9JTU - chains A and F of the 10 polymer chains in the assembly; structure by electron microscopy, 3.43 A resolution.

# Chain A
Molecule: V(D)J recombination-activating protein 1
From: Mus musculus
Notes: EC 3.1.-.-, 2.3.2.27
Reference sequence: P15919 (RAG1_MOUSE); residue numbers follow UniProt; this construct covers 1-1040
Sequence (1040 residues; each row starts with the number of its first residue):
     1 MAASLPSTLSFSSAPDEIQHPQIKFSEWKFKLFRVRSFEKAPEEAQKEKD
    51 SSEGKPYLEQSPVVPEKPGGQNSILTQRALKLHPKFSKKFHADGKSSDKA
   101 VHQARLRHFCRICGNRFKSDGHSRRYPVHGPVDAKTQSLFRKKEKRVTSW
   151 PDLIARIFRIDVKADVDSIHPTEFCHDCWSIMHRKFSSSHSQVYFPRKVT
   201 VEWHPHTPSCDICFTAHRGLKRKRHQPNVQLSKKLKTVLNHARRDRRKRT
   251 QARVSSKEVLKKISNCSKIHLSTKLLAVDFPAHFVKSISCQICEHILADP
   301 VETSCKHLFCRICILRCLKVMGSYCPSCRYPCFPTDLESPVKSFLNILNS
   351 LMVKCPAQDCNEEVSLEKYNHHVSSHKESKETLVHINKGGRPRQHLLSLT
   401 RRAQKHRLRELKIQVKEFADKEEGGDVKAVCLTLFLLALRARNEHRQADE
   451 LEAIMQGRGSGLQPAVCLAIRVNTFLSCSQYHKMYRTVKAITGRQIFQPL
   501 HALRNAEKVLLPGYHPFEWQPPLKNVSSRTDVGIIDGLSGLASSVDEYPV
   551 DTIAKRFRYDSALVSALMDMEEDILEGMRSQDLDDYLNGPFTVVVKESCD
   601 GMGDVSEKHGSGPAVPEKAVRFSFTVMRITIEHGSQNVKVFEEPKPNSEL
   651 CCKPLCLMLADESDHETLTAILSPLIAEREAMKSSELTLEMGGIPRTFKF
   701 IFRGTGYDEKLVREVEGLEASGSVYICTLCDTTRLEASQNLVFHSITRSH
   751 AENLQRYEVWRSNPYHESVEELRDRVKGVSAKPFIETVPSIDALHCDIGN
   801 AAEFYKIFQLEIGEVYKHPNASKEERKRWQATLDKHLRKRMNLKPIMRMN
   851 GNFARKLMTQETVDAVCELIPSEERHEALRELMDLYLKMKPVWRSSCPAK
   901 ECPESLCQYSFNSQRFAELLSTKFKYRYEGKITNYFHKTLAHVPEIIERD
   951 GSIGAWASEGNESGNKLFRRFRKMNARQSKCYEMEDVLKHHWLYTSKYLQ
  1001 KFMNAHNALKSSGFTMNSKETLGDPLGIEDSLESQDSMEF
Not modelled in the structure: 1-390, 1009-1040
Curated features (UniProtKB/Swiss-Prot):
  - zinc finger: Cys290 to Arg329 (RING-type), Leu351 to Lys380 (RAG1-type)
  - DNA-binding region: Gly389 to Gln456 (NBD)
  - binding site (Zn(2+)): Cys266, His270, Cys290, Cys293, His295, Cys305, His307, Cys310, Cys313, Cys325, Cys328, Cys355, Cys360, His372, His376
  - binding site (a divalent metal cation): Asp600, Asp708, Glu962
  - site: Trp893 (Essential for DNA hairpin formation, participates in base-stacking interactions near the cleavage site)
  - cross-link: Lys233 (Glycyl lysine isopeptide (Lys-Gly) (interchain with G-Cter in ubiquitin))
Ion coordination: Ca2+ near Asp600 (its only coordinating residue here); Zn2+: Cys727, Cys730, His937, His942

# Chain F
Molecule: 30-nt DNA strand
Sequence (30 nucleotides; row label = number of the first residue in the row):
     1 CGGGTTTTTGTTAAGGGCTGTATCACTGTG

# Chain A / chain F interface
Pairs across the interface (15):
  Asn443(A) - DG16(F)  base contact
  Asn443(A) - DG17(F)  sugar contact
  Leu794(A) - DG30(F)  base contact
  Asn850(A) - DG30(F)  base contact
  Gly851(A) - DG30(F)  hydrogen bond to the base
  Asn852(A) - DG28(F)  hydrogen bond to the base
  Asn852(A) - DT29(F)  base contact
  Asn852(A) - DG30(F)  hydrogen bond to the base
  Arg855(A) - DG30(F)  hydrogen bond to the base
  Lys856(A) - DT27(F)  salt bridge to the phosphate
  Glu962(A) - DT29(F)  sugar contact
  Glu962(A) - DG30(F)  sugar contact
  Lys966(A) - DG28(F)  hydrogen bond to the base
  Lys966(A) - DT29(F)  sugar contact
  Arg969(A) - DG30(F)  salt bridge to the phosphate
Interface residues without a listed pair, chain A (16 interface residues in all): Met602, His795, Ile798, Glu959, Ser963, Asn965
Interface residues without a listed pair, chain F (7 interface residues in all): DC26

# Summary
The interface between chain A and chain F involves 16 residues on one side and 7 on the other, with 5 hydrogen
bonds and 2 salt bridges. Polar contacts include Gly851(A)-DG30(F), Asn852(A)-DG28(F) and Asn852(A)-DG30(F).
Chain A is V(D)J recombination-activating protein 1 (Mus musculus) and chain F is a 30-nt DNA strand; the
structure, CryoEM structure of mouse RAG SEC-1DNA (23RSS side), was determined by electron microscopy (same
publication as 9JPU, 9JPX, 9JQN and 9JTS).
